2HNW - chains A and B; structure by X-ray diffraction, 2.90 A resolution.

Chain A (and B):
Molecule: Oxytocin-neurophysin 1
Source organism: Bos taurus
Notes: chain B of this document is another copy of the same molecule, construct and numbering; everything in this record applies to it too
Reference sequence: P01175 (NEU1_BOVIN); residues 7-86 here correspond to UniProt positions 38-117 (UniProt number = residue number + 31)
Amino-acid sequence (80 residues; each row starts with the number of its first residue):
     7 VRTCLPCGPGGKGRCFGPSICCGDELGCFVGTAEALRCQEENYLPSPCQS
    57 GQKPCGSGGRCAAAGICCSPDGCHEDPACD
Disulfide bonds: Cys10-Cys54, Cys13-Cys27, Cys21-Cys44, Cys28-Cys34, Cys61-Cys73, Cys67-Cys85, Cys74-Cys79

Interface between chain A and chain B:
Contacting residue pairs - 33 pairs, chain A then chain B:
  Ser25(A) with Glu81(B)
  Leu32(A) with Gly37(B); Thr38(B)
  Gly33(A) with Val36(B); Gly37(B); Thr38(B)
  Cys34(A) with Phe35(B); Val36(B), hydrogen bond (backbone-backbone); Gly37(B); Thr38(B)
  Phe35(A) with Cys34(B); Phe35(B), hydrophobic
  Val36(A) with Gly33(B); Cys34(B), hydrogen bond (backbone-backbone); Ile72(B)
  Gly37(A) with Leu32(B); Gly33(B)
  Thr38(A) with Leu32(B), hydrogen bond (backbone-backbone); Gly33(B); Cys34(B); Phe35(B)
  Glu40(A) with Phe35(B)
  Ile72(A) with Val36(B), hydrophobic
  Asp77(A) with His80(B); Glu81(B), hydrogen bond (backbone-backbone)
  Gly78(A) with Cys79(B); His80(B)
  Cys79(A) with Gly78(B); Cys79(B), hydrogen bond (backbone-backbone)
  His80(A) with Asp77(B); Gly78(B)
  Glu81(A) with Ser25(B), hydrogen bond; Asp77(B), hydrogen bond (backbone-backbone)
Interface residues without a listed pair, chain A (16 interface residues in all): Ala39
Interface residues without a listed pair, chain B (16 interface residues in all): Ala39, Glu40

Summary:
The chain A/chain B interface involves 16 residues from each chain, with 7 hydrogen bonds. Among the polar
pairs are Glu81(A)-Ser25(B), Cys34(A)-Val36(B) and Thr38(A)-Leu32(B).
Chain A and chain B are both Oxytocin-neurophysin 1 (Bos taurus); the structure, Crystal Structure of the
F91STOP mutant of des1-6 Bovine Neurophysin-I, unliganded state, was determined by X-ray diffraction,
deposited together with 2HNU.
